Entry 6RD9 (electron microscopy, 3.00 A resolution); this record covers chains 1 and 6 of the 31 polymer chains in the assembly.

[Chain 1]
Protein: ATP synthase associated protein ASA1
Organism: Polytomella sp. Pringsheim 198.80
UniProt: Q85JD5 (Q85JD5_9CHLO); numbering as in UniProt (aligned over 1-618)
Amino-acid sequence (618 residues; row label = number of the first residue in the row):
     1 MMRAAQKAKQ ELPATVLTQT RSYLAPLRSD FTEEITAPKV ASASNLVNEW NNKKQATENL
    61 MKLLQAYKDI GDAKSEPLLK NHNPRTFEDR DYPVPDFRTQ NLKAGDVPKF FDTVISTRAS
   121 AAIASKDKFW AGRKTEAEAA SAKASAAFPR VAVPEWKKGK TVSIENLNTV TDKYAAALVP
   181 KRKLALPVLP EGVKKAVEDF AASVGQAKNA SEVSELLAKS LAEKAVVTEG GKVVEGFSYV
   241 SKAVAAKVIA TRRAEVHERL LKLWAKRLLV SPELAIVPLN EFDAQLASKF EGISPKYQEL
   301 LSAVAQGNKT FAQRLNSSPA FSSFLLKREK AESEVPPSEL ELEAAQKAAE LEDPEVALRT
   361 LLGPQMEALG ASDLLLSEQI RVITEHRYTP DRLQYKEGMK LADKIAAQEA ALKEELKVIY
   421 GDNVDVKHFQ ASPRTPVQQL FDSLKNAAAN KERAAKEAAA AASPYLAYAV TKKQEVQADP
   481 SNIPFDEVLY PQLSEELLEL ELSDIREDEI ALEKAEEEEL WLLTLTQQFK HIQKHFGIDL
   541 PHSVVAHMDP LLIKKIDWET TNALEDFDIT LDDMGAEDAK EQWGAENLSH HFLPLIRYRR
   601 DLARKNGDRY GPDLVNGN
Not modelled in the structure: 1-22, 618

[Chain 6]
Protein: Mitochondrial ATP synthase subunit ASA6
Organism: Polytomella sp. Pringsheim 198.80
UniProt: D7P897 (D7P897_9CHLO); residues 1-151 here = UniProt positions 1-151
Amino-acid sequence (151 residues; row label = number of the first residue in the row):
     1 MMLRTLTRSS AVAGQAVRLF KTSAAAAEGN SVAGIIKSVN ETSGANLLSS LKTIKAQAAP
    61 IYPAAASSTG YSTQAKIALF GALSWILYRA DGQSKAHEWI VDLNLNVLQA AWLISFSSLI
   121 PFRAVYFAFR GMAPATASTL NGLKTFSSIS L
Not modelled in the structure: 1-27

[How chain 1 and chain 6 interact]
Pairs across the interface - 74 pairs, chain 1 then chain 6:
  E258(1) with S43(6); G44(6), hydrogen bond (side chain-backbone)
  L261(1) with L47(6)
  K262(1) with V39(6); N40(6), hydrogen bond (side chain-backbone); T42(6), hydrogen bond (side chain-backbone)
  W264(1) with L151(6), hydrophobic
  A265(1) with V39(6), hydrophobic
  K266(1) with I36(6); N40(6)
  R267(1) with S150(6), hydrogen bond (side chain-backbone)
  L269(1) with L51(6); I54(6), hydrophobic; K55(6), hydrogen bond (backbone-side chain)
  V270(1) with V32(6), hydrophobic; I35(6), hydrophobic
  F282(1) with F146(6), hydrophobic; I149(6), hydrophobic; L151(6), hydrophobic
  Q285(1) with F146(6)
  F290(1) with K144(6); F146(6), hydrophobic; S147(6)
  Q298(1) with K144(6); F146(6)
  L301(1) with T145(6); F146(6), hydrophobic
  F311(1) with R130(6)
  L315(1) with F127(6), hydrophobic; R130(6)
  A320(1) with Y126(6)
  F321(1) with Y126(6), hydrophobic; F127(6), hydrophobic
  L325(1) with F122(6)
  L326(1) with F122(6); R123(6); Y126(6), hydrophobic
  E329(1) with R123(6), salt bridge
  K330(1) with R123(6)
  S333(1) with R123(6)
  E334(1) with R123(6), salt bridge; F127(6)
  D353(1) with K52(6), salt bridge
  P354(1) with L51(6)
  E355(1) with L48(6)
  L358(1) with L51(6), hydrophobic
  R359(1) with L48(6)
  M366(1) with L48(6), hydrophobic
  A515(1) with L151(6)
  E519(1) with I36(6)
  L520(1) with N30(6); V32(6), hydrophobic; A33(6); I36(6), hydrophobic
  L522(1) with S148(6); I149(6); S150(6)
  L523(1) with V32(6)
  T524(1) with N30(6), hydrogen bond
  L525(1) with L143(6)
  T526(1) with L143(6); S148(6), hydrogen bond
  Q527(1) with S31(6), hydrogen bond; V32(6)
  F529(1) with G142(6); L143(6), hydrophobic
  H531(1) with P60(6); Y62(6)
  I532(1) with L140(6), hydrophobic
  Q533(1) with L140(6), hydrogen bond (side chain-backbone)
  K534(1) with Y62(6)
  H535(1) with Y62(6), hydrogen bond
  F536(1) with A135(6)
  G537(1) with R130(6), hydrogen bond (backbone-side chain)
Other interface residues (no listed pair), chain 1 (58 interface residues in all): P272, E273, L274, V277, L286, I293, S302, Q306, A331, E352, H547
Other interface residues (no listed pair), chain 6 (42 interface residues in all): E28, A58, A124, T136, T139, N141

[Overview]
Chain 1 and chain 6 form an interface of 58 and 42 residues respectively; the contacts include 11 hydrogen
bonds and 3 salt bridges. Among the polar pairs are E329(1)-R123(6), E334(1)-R123(6) and D353(1)-K52(6).
Chain 1 is ATP synthase associated protein ASA1 and chain 6 is Mitochondrial ATP synthase subunit ASA6, both
from Polytomella sp. Pringsheim 198.80; the structure, CryoEM structure of Polytomella F-ATP synthase, Primary
rotary state 1, composite map, was determined by electron microscopy (same publication as 6RD4, 6RD5, 6RD6,
6RD7, 6RD8, 6RDA and 46 further entries).
